Entry 4E1G (X-ray diffraction, 2.10 A resolution); this record covers chains A and B.

== Chain A (and B) ==
Name: Prostaglandin G/H synthase 2
Organism: Mus musculus
Notes: EC 1.14.99.1; chain B of this document is another copy of the same molecule, construct and numbering; everything in this record applies to it too
Reference sequence: Q05769 (PGH2_MOUSE); the construct lacks a stretch of the UniProt sequence and is renumbered around it, so the offset changes along the chain: 10-28 = UniProt 1-19; 35-105 = UniProt 20-90; 106-618 = UniProt 92-604
Chain sequence (610 residues; row label = number of the first residue in the row):
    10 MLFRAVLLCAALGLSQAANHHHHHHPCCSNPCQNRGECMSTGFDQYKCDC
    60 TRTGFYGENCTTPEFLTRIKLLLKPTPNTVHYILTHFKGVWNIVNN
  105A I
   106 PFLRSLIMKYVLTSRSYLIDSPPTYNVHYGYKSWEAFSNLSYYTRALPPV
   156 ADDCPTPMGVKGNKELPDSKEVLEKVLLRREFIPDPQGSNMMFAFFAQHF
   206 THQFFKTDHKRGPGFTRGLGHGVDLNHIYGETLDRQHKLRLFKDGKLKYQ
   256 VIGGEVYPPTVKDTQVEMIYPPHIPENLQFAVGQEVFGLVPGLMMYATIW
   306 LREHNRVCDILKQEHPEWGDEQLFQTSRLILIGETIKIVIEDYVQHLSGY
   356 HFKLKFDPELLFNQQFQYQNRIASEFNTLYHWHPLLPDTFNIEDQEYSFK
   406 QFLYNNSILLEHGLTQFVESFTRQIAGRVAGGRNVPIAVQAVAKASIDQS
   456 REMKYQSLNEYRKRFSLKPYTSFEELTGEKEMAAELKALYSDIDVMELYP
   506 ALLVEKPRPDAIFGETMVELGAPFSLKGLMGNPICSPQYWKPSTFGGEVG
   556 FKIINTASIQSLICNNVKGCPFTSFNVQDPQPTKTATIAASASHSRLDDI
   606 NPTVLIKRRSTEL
Unresolved in the structure: 10-32, 583-618
Construct notes: expression tag (29-34); engineered mutation Ala-594 (Asn580 in Q05769)
Swiss-Prot annotation at these positions:
  - active site: His-207 (Proton acceptor), Tyr-385 (For cyclooxygenase activity)
  - binding site (substrate): Arg-120, Tyr-355
  - binding site (heme b): His-388
  - site: Ser-530 (Aspirin-acetylated serine), Asn-606 (Not glycosylated)
  - modified residue: Cys-540 (S-nitrosocysteine), Ser-579 (O-acetylserine)
  - glycosylation (N-linked (GlcNAc...) asparagine): Asn-68, Asn-144, Asn-410
Disulfides: Cys-36/Cys-47, Cys-37/Cys-159, Cys-41/Cys-57, Cys-59/Cys-69, Cys-569/Cys-575
Glycans and other covalent adducts: N-acetylglucosamine (NAG) linked to Asn-68, Asn-144, Asn-410
Ion coordination: protoporphyrin IX containing co Co near His-388 (its only coordinating residue here)
Residues lining bound ligands:
  - acrylic acid (AKR), molecule 1: Thr-237, Asp-239, Arg-240, Lys-243, Gln-270, Val-271, Glu-272
  - acrylic acid (AKR), molecule 2: Thr-476, Ser-477, Phe-478, Glu-479, Ala-488, Lys-492
  - protoporphyrin IX containing co (COH): Tyr-148, Ala-199, Ala-202, Gln-203, Thr-206, His-207, Phe-210, Lys-211, Thr-212, His-214, Leu-294, Val-295, Asn-382, Tyr-385, His-386, Trp-387, His-388, Leu-390, Leu-391, Phe-395, Leu-408, Val-444, Val-447
  - alpha-linolenic acid (LNL): Val-116, Arg-120, Phe-205, Phe-209, Gly-227, Val-228, Val-344, Tyr-348, Val-349, Leu-352, Ser-353, Tyr-355, Leu-359, Asn-375, Ile-377, Phe-381, Tyr-385, Trp-387, Phe-518, Met-522, Val-523, Gly-526, Ala-527, Phe-529, Ser-530, Leu-531, Gly-533, Leu-534
From the paper describing this entry:
  - mutagenesis - R120A, G533V: decreased catalytic activity on alpha-linolenic acid
  - mutagenesis - R120A/G533A: abolished catalytic activity on alpha-linolenic acid
  - mutagenesis - R120A/G533A, R120A, G533V: decreased catalytic activity on EPA
  - mutagenesis - G533A: unchanged catalytic activity on alpha-linolenic acid
  - mutagenesis - G533A (1.4-fold): increased binding to alpha-linolenic acid
  - binding site for alpha-linolenic acid: Arg-120, Ile-377, Tyr-385, Ser-530
  - catalytic residues: Tyr-385
  - mutagenesis - R120A (3.4-fold), F205A: unchanged binding to AA
  - mutagenesis - R120A: unchanged catalytic activity on AA
  - mutagenesis - F209A: decreased catalytic activity on AA
  - mutagenesis - F209L: increased catalytic activity
  - mutagenesis - I377A: decreased expression
  - mutagenesis - I377A, I377F, F381A, F381L, F381V: decreased stability
  - mutagenesis - G533A: decreased catalytic activity
  - mutagenesis - G533L: abolished catalytic activity
  - mutagenesis - G533A (1.4-fold): increased binding to SA
  - mutagenesis - G533A (1.4-fold): decreased binding to EPA
  - mutagenesis - R120A/G533A, G533V: abolished catalytic activity on LA
  - mutagenesis - R120A, G533V: decreased catalytic activity on SA
  - mutagenesis - R120A: decreased catalytic activity on LA
  - mutagenesis - R120A/G533A: abolished catalytic activity on SA

== Interface between chain A and chain B ==
Residue-residue contacts - 114 pairs, chain A then chain B:
  Arg-44(A) / Gln-543(B)
  Glu-46(A) / Gln-543(B)
  Glu-46(A) / Lys-546(B)  salt bridge
  Glu-46(A) / Ser-548(B)  hydrogen bond
  Met-48(A) / His-320(B)
  Met-48(A) / Gly-551(B)
  Met-48(A) / Gly-552(B)
  Ser-49(A) / His-320(B)  hydrogen bond (backbone-side chain)
  Ser-49(A) / Glu-322(B)  hydrogen bond
  Ser-49(A) / Trp-323(B)  hydrogen bond
  Thr-50(A) / Glu-322(B)
  Gly-51(A) / Glu-322(B)  hydrogen bond (backbone-side chain)
  Phe-52(A) / Pro-321(B)
  Phe-52(A) / Glu-322(B)
  Asp-58(A) / Lys-546(B)
  Asp-58(A) / Pro-547(B)
  Asp-58(A) / Ser-548(B)  hydrogen bond
  Thr-60(A) / Lys-546(B)
  Thr-60(A) / Pro-547(B)
  Arg-61(A) / Phe-367(B)
  Arg-61(A) / Pro-542(B)  hydrogen bond (side chain-backbone)
  Arg-61(A) / Trp-545(B)  hydrogen bond (side chain-backbone)
  Arg-61(A) / Lys-546(B)
  Asp-125(A) / Gln-543(B)  hydrogen bond
  Pro-127(A) / Tyr-373(B)  hydrophobic
  Pro-127(A) / Pro-538(B)  hydrophobic
  Pro-127(A) / Ser-541(B)
  Pro-128(A) / Tyr-544(B)  hydrogen bond (backbone-side chain)
  Thr-129(A) / Tyr-544(B)
  Tyr-134(A) / Glu-326(B)  hydrogen bond
  Tyr-134(A) / Gln-330(B)
  Tyr-136(A) / Glu-326(B)
  Tyr-136(A) / Gln-327(B)  hydrogen bond (side chain-backbone)
  Tyr-136(A) / Gln-330(B)
  Lys-137(A) / Leu-334(B)
  Lys-137(A) / Gln-543(B)  hydrogen bond (side chain-backbone)
  Lys-137(A) / Tyr-544(B)
  Lys-137(A) / Thr-549(B)
  Ser-138(A) / Gln-330(B)
  Ser-138(A) / Leu-334(B)
  Trp-139(A) / Asp-229(B)
  Trp-139(A) / Gln-330(B)
  Trp-139(A) / Arg-333(B)
  Trp-139(A) / Leu-334(B)
  Trp-139(A) / Ile-337(B)  hydrophobic
  Trp-139(A) / Asn-537(B)
  Trp-139(A) / Pro-538(B)  hydrophobic
  Glu-140(A) / Leu-238(B)
  Glu-140(A) / Gln-330(B)
  Phe-142(A) / Pro-538(B)  hydrophobic
  Phe-142(A) / Tyr-544(B)
  Asp-229(A) / Trp-139(B)
  Leu-238(A) / Glu-140(B)
  His-320(A) / Met-48(B)
  His-320(A) / Ser-49(B)  hydrogen bond (side chain-backbone)
  Pro-321(A) / Phe-52(B)
  Glu-322(A) / Ser-49(B)  hydrogen bond
  Glu-322(A) / Thr-50(B)
  Glu-322(A) / Gly-51(B)  hydrogen bond (side chain-backbone)
  Glu-322(A) / Phe-52(B)
  Trp-323(A) / Ser-49(B)  hydrogen bond
  Glu-326(A) / Tyr-134(B)  hydrogen bond
  Glu-326(A) / Tyr-136(B)
  Gln-327(A) / Tyr-136(B)  hydrogen bond (backbone-side chain)
  Gln-330(A) / Tyr-134(B)
  Gln-330(A) / Ser-138(B)
  Gln-330(A) / Trp-139(B)
  Gln-330(A) / Glu-140(B)
  Arg-333(A) / Trp-139(B)
  Leu-334(A) / Lys-137(B)
  Leu-334(A) / Trp-139(B)
  Ile-337(A) / Trp-139(B)  hydrophobic
  Phe-367(A) / Arg-61(B)
  Phe-367(A) / Gln-370(B)  hydrogen bond (backbone-side chain)
  Asn-368(A) / Gln-370(B)
  Gln-369(A) / Gln-370(B)  hydrogen bond (backbone-side chain)
  Gln-370(A) / Phe-367(B)  hydrogen bond (side chain-backbone)
  Gln-370(A) / Asn-368(B)
  Gln-370(A) / Gln-369(B)  hydrogen bond (side chain-backbone)
  Phe-371(A) / Gln-372(B)  hydrogen bond (backbone-side chain)
  Gln-372(A) / Phe-371(B)  hydrogen bond (side chain-backbone)
  Gln-372(A) / Gln-372(B)
  Gln-372(A) / Tyr-373(B)  hydrogen bond (side chain-backbone)
  Tyr-373(A) / Pro-127(B)  hydrophobic
  Tyr-373(A) / Gln-372(B)  hydrogen bond (backbone-side chain)
  Tyr-373(A) / Gln-374(B)  hydrogen bond (backbone-side chain)
  Gln-374(A) / Tyr-373(B)  hydrogen bond (side chain-backbone)
  Gln-374(A) / Gln-374(B)
  Asn-537(A) / Trp-139(B)
  Pro-538(A) / Pro-127(B)  hydrophobic
  Pro-538(A) / Trp-139(B)  hydrophobic
  Pro-538(A) / Phe-142(B)  hydrophobic
  Ser-541(A) / Pro-127(B)
  Pro-542(A) / Arg-61(B)  hydrogen bond (backbone-side chain)
  Gln-543(A) / Arg-44(B)
  Gln-543(A) / Asp-125(B)  hydrogen bond
  Gln-543(A) / Lys-137(B)
  Tyr-544(A) / Pro-127(B)
  Tyr-544(A) / Pro-128(B)  hydrogen bond (side chain-backbone)
  Tyr-544(A) / Thr-129(B)
  Tyr-544(A) / Lys-137(B)
  Tyr-544(A) / Phe-142(B)
  Trp-545(A) / Arg-61(B)  hydrogen bond (backbone-side chain)
  Lys-546(A) / Glu-46(B)  salt bridge
  Lys-546(A) / Asp-58(B)
  Lys-546(A) / Thr-60(B)
  Lys-546(A) / Arg-61(B)
  Pro-547(A) / Asp-58(B)
  Pro-547(A) / Thr-60(B)
  Ser-548(A) / Glu-46(B)  hydrogen bond
  Ser-548(A) / Asp-58(B)  hydrogen bond
  Thr-549(A) / Lys-137(B)
  Gly-551(A) / Met-48(B)
  Gly-552(A) / Met-48(B)
Also at the interface, not in a pair above, chain A (57 interface residues in all): Val-228, Glu-364, Leu-366
Also at the interface, not in a pair above, chain B (58 interface residues in all): Val-228, Glu-319, Leu-366, Ile-539

== Overview ==
Chain A and chain B form an interface of 57 and 58 residues respectively; the contacts include 35 hydrogen
bonds and 2 salt bridges. Polar contacts include Glu-46(A)/Lys-546(B), Glu-46(A)/Ser-548(B) and
Ser-49(A)/His-320(B). From the paper: the catalytic residue Tyr-385(A); I377A, I377F and F381A of chain A,
among others, reduce stability; 13 substitutions were tested in all.
Chain A and chain B are both Prostaglandin G/H synthase 2 (Mus musculus); the structure, X-ray crystal
structure of alpha-linolenic acid bound to the cyclooxygenase channel of cyclooxygenase-2, was determined by
X-ray diffraction together with 3TZI from the same study.
